Entry 6QG6 (electron microscopy, 10.40 A resolution (very low resolution: no residue pairs are listed; an interface is given only as per-side residue counts)); this record covers chains C and I of the 16 polymer chains in the assembly.

Chain C:
Protein: Translation initiation factor eIF-2B subunit beta
Source organism: Saccharomyces cerevisiae
UniProtKB: P32502 (EI2BB_YEAST); numbering as in UniProt (aligned over 1-381)
Amino-acid sequence (381 residues; each row starts with the number of its first residue):
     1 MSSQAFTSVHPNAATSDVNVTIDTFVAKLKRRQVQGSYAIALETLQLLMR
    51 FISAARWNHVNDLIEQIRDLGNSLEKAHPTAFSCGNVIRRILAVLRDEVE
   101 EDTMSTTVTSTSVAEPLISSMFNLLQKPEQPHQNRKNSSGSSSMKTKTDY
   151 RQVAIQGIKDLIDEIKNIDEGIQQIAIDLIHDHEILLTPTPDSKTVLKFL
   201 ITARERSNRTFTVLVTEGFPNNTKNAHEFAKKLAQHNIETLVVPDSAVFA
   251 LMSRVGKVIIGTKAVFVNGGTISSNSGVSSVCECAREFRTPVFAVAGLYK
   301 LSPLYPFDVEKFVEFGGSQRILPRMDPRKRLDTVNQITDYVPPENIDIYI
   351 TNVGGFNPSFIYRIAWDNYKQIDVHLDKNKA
Disordered / not traced: 1-9, 109-112, 129-146, 377-381

Chain I:
Protein: Translation initiation factor eIF-2B subunit epsilon
Source organism: Saccharomyces cerevisiae
UniProtKB: P32501 (EI2BE_YEAST); residues 1-712 here = UniProt positions 1-712
Amino-acid sequence (712 residues; row label = number of the first residue in the row):
     1 MAGKKGQKKSGLGNHGKNSDMDVEDRLQAVVLTDSYETRFMPLTAVKPRC
    51 LLPLANVPLIEYTLEFLAKAGVHEVFLICSSHANQINDYIENSKWNLPWS
   101 PFKITTIMSPEARCTGDVMRDLDNRGIITGDFILVSGDVLTNIDFSKMLE
   151 FHKKMHLQDKDHISTMCLSKASTYPKTRTIEPAAFVLDKSTSRCIYYQDL
   201 PLPSSREKTSIQIDPELLDNVDEFVIRNDLIDCRIDICTSHVPLIFQENF
   251 DYQSLRTDFVKGVISSDILGKHIYAYLTDEYAVRVESWQTYDTISQDFLG
   301 RWCYPLVLDSNIQDDQTYSYESRHIYKEKDVVLAQSCKIGKCTAIGSGTK
   351 IGEGTKIENSVIGRNCQIGENIRIKNSFIWDDCIIGNNSIIDHSLIASNA
   401 TLGSNVRLNDGCIIGFNVKIDDNMDLDRNTKISASPLKNAGSRMYDNESN
   451 EQFDQDLDDQTLAVSIVGDKGVGYIYESEVSDDEDSSTEACKEINTLSNQ
   501 LDELYLSDDSISSATKKTKKRRTMSVNSIYTDREEIDSEFEDEDFEKEGI
   551 ATVERAMENNHDLDTALLELNTLRMSMNVTYHEVRIATITALLRRVYHFI
   601 ATQTLGPKDAVVKVFNQWGLLFKRQAFDEEEYIDLMNIIMEKIVEQSFDK
   651 PDLILFSALVSLYDNDIIEEDVIYKWWDNVSTDPRYDEVKKLTVKWVEWL
   701 QNADEESSSEEE
Disordered / not traced: 1-23, 437-454, 473-712
Swiss-Prot annotation at these positions:
  - modified residue (Phosphoserine): Ser478, Ser481, Ser507, Ser525, Ser538, Ser707
  - mutagenesis: Thr552 (T552I: Reduced exchange activity), Glu569 (E569A: Lethal), Ser576 (S576N: Reduced exchange activity), Leu655 to Trp677 (Abolishes binding to SUI3), Trp696 to Glu706 (Abolishes binding to SUI3; probably impairs the conversion of eIF-2-GDP to eIF-2-GTP)

Chain C / chain I interface:
At this resolution (10 A) residue pairs are not listed: 22 residues of chain C and 22 of chain I lie at the interface.

Overview:
The chain C/chain I interface involves 22 residues from each chain. From UniProt: 14 mutagenesis sites on
chain I.
Here chain C is Translation initiation factor eIF-2B subunit beta and chain I is Translation initiation factor
eIF-2B subunit epsilon, both from Saccharomyces cerevisiae. Entry 6QG6 (Structure of eIF2B-eIF2
(phosphorylated at Ser51) complex (model D)) was determined by electron microscopy together with 6QG0, 6QG1,
6QG2, 6QG3 and 6QG5 from the same study.
